PDB entry 6ORP | electron microscopy, 4.40 A resolution (low resolution: residue-level contacts below are approximate; hydrogen-bond / salt-bridge calls are withheld) | chains C and G of the 12 polymer chains in the assembly

Chain C:
Molecule: RC1 variant of HIV-1 Env glycoprotein gp41
Organism: Human immunodeficiency virus 1
Sequence (153 residues; row label = number of the first residue in the row):
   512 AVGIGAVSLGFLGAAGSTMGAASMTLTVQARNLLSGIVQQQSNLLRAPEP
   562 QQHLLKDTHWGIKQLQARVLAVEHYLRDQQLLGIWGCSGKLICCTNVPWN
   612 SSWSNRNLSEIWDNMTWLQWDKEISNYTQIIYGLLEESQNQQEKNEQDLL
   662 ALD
Unresolved in the structure: 512-517, 547-569
Disulfides: Cys598-Cys604
Glycans and other covalent adducts: N-acetylglucosamine (NAG) linked to Asn611, Asn618, Asn637

Chain G:
Molecule: RC1 variant of HIV-1 Env glycoprotein gp120
Organism: Human immunodeficiency virus 1
Sequence (481 residues; each row starts with the number of its first residue; note: 12 numbers in that range are skipped by the numbering (no residue carries them; nothing is unmodelled there); a row labelled like 185A-185I holds insertion residues (185A, then the next letters in order)):
    31 AENLWVTVYYGVPVWKDAETTLFCASDAKAYETEKHNVWATHACVPTDPN
    81 PQEIHLENVTEEFNMWKNNMVEQMHEDIISLWDQSLKPCVKLTPLCVTLQ
   131 CTNYAPNLLS
   149 NMRGELKQCSFNMTTELRDKKQKVYSLFYRLDVVQIN
185A-185I ENQGNRSNN
   187 SNKEYRLINCNTSAITQACPKVSFEPIPIHYCAPAGFAILKCKDKKFNGT
   237 GPCPSVSTVQCTHGIKPVVSTQLLLNGSLAEEEVIIRSENITNNAKNILV
   287 QLNTPVQINCTRPNNNTVKSIRI
   312 GPGQAFYYFG
  321A D
   322 IIGDIRMAHCNVSKATWNETLGKVVKQLRKHFGNNTIIRFAQSSGGDLEV
   372 TTHSFNCGGEFFYCNTSGLFNSTWISN
   400 TSVQGSNSTGSNDSIVLPCRIKQIINMWQRIGQAMYAPPIQGVIRCVSNI
   450 TGLILTRDGGSTNSTTETFRPGGGDMRDNWRSELYKYKVVKIEPLGVAPT
   500 RCKRRVVGRRRRRR
Unresolved in the structure: 58-65, 78-80, 185A-185I, 400-410, 506-513
Disulfides: Cys119-Cys205, Cys126-Cys196, Cys131-Cys157, Cys218-Cys247, Cys228-Cys239, Cys296-Cys331, Cys378-Cys445, Cys385-Cys418
Glycans and other covalent adducts: N-acetylglucosamine (NAG) linked to Asn88, Asn160, Asn197, Asn234, Asn262, Asn279, Asn295, Asn301, Asn332, Asn339, Asn355, Asn386, Asn392, Asn448

Interface between chain C and chain G:
Disulfides between the chains: Cys605(C)-Cys501(G)
Contacting residue pairs (49; chain C residue first):
  Gly521(C) - Ile84(G)
  Phe522(C) - Thr244(G)
  Leu523(C) - Trp45(G)
  Leu523(C) - Leu86(G)
  Leu523(C) - Ile491(G)
  Gly524(C) - Leu86(G)
  Ala526(C) - Pro43(G)
  Gly527(C) - Asn88(G)
  Leu537(C) - Tyr40(G)
  Gln540(C) - Gly41(G)
  Gln540(C) - Pro43(G)
  Leu544(C) - Tyr40(G)
  Leu544(C) - Ala221(G)
  Leu544(C) - Ile491(G)
  Trp571(C) - Asp107(G)
  Trp571(C) - Ser110(G)
  Trp571(C) - Leu111(G)
  Lys574(C) - Leu52(G)
  Ala578(C) - Pro220(G)
  Tyr586(C) - Tyr40(G)
  Asp589(C) - Leu494(G)
  Leu593(C) - Tyr40(G)
  Leu602(C) - Val38(G)
  Leu602(C) - Tyr39(G)
  Leu602(C) - Tyr40(G)
  Ile603(C) - Thr37(G)
  Ile603(C) - Val38(G)
  Ile603(C) - Tyr39(G)
  Cys604(C) - Thr37(G)
  Cys604(C) - Val38(G)
  Cys605(C) - Thr37(G)
  Cys605(C) - Cys501(G)  disulfide
  Cys605(C) - Arg504(G)
  Thr606(C) - Arg503(G)
  Asn607(C) - Arg503(G)
  Val608(C) - Trp35(G)
  Val608(C) - Val36(G)
  Pro609(C) - Trp35(G)
  Trp610(C) - Leu34(G)
  Trp610(C) - Val36(G)
  Trp610(C) - Pro498(G)
  Trp623(C) - Tyr39(G)
  Trp623(C) - Pro498(G)
  Trp628(C) - Tyr39(G)
  Trp628(C) - Val42(G)
  Trp628(C) - Val44(G)
  Trp631(C) - Val496(G)
  Trp631(C) - Pro498(G)
  Ile642(C) - Val496(G)
Interface residues without a listed pair, chain C (38 interface residues in all): Leu520, Asn543, His570, Leu581, Ala582, Trp596, Cys598, Leu629, Asp632, Lys633
Interface residues without a listed pair, chain G (42 interface residues in all): Lys46, Thr50, Thr51, Phe53, His72, Glu87, Gln114, Gly222, Phe223, Gln246, Pro493, Ala497, Thr499

Overview:
38 residues of chain C and 42 residues of chain G are in contact; the contacts include 1 disulfide bond.
Chain C is RC1 variant of HIV-1 Env glycoprotein gp41 and chain G is RC1 variant of HIV-1 Env glycoprotein
gp120, both from Human immunodeficiency virus 1; the structure, Modified BG505 SOSIP-based immunogen RC1 in
complex with the elicited V3-glycan patch antibody Ab897NHP, was determined by electron microscopy (same
publication as 6ORN and 6ORQ).
